Entry 5WAL (X-ray diffraction, 2.45 A resolution); this record covers chain A.

Chain A:
Molecule: Non-receptor tyrosine-protein kinase TYK2
Organism: Homo sapiens
Notes: EC 2.7.10.2
UniProt: P29597 (TYK2_HUMAN); residue numbers follow UniProt; this construct covers 884-1176
Sequence (302 residues; numbered 882 to 1183; the number before each row is that of its first residue):
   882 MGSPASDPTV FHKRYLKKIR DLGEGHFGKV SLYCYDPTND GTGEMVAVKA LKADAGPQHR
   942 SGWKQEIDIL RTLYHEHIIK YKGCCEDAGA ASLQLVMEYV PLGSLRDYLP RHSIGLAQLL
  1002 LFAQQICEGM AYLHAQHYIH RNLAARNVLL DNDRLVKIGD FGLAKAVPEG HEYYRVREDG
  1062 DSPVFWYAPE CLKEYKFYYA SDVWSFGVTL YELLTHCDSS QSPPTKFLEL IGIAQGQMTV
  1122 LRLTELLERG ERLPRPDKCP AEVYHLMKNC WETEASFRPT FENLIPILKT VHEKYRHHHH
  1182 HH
Not modelled in the structure: 882-889, 1050-1051, 1178-1183
Construct notes: expression tag (882-883, 1177-1183); engineered mutation A936 (Cys in P29597), A969 (Gln in P29597), A971 (Glu in P29597), A972 (Lys in P29597), N1023 (Asp in P29597), A1142 (Cys in P29597)
Residues lining bound ligands: 9ZS (N-[2-(2,6-dichlorophenyl)-1H-imidazo[4,5-c]pyridin-4-yl]cyclopropanecarboxamide): R901, L903, G904, E905, V911, A928, I960, M978, E979, Y980, V981, P982, G984, R1027, N1028, L1030, G1040, D1041
Curated features (UniProtKB/Swiss-Prot):
  - binding site (ATP): L903 to V911, K930
  - modified residue: S884 (Phosphoserine), Y1054 (Phosphotyrosine), Y1055 (Phosphotyrosine)
  - mutagenesis: K930 (K930R: Complete loss of catalytic activity), Y1054 (Y1054F: Reduces basal catalytic activity and abolishes IFN-dependent activation), Y1055 (Y1055F: Reduces basal catalytic activity and abolishes IFN-dependent activation), Y1145 (Y1145F: Does not affect phosphorylation state and enzymatic activity), Y1176 (Y1176F: Does not affect phosphorylation state and enzymatic activity)

Summary:
Ligands of chain A: compound 9ZS. From UniProt: 10 ATP-binding residues and 5 mutagenesis sites.
Chain A is Non-receptor tyrosine-protein kinase TYK2 (Homo sapiens); the structure, Identification of an
imidazopyridine scaffold to generate potent and selective TYK2 inhibitors that demonstrate activity in ...,
was determined by X-ray diffraction, deposited together with 5WEV.
